PDB entry 5JQV | X-ray diffraction, 2.34 A resolution | chains E and F of the 8 polymer chains in the assembly

# Chain E (and F)
Molecule: Bifunctional cytochrome P450/NADPH--P450 reductase
From: Bacillus megaterium (strain ATCC 14581 / DSM 32 / JCM 2506 / NBRC 15308 / NCIMB 9376 / NCTC 10342 / VKM B-512)
Notes: EC 1.14.14.1, 1.6.2.4; fragment: heme domain, residues 2-456; chain F of this document is another copy of the same molecule, construct and numbering; everything in this record applies to it too
UniProt: P14779 (CPXB_BACMB); residues 1-463 here correspond to UniProt positions 2-464 (UniProt number = residue number + 1)
Amino-acid sequence (471 residues; each row starts with the number of its first residue):
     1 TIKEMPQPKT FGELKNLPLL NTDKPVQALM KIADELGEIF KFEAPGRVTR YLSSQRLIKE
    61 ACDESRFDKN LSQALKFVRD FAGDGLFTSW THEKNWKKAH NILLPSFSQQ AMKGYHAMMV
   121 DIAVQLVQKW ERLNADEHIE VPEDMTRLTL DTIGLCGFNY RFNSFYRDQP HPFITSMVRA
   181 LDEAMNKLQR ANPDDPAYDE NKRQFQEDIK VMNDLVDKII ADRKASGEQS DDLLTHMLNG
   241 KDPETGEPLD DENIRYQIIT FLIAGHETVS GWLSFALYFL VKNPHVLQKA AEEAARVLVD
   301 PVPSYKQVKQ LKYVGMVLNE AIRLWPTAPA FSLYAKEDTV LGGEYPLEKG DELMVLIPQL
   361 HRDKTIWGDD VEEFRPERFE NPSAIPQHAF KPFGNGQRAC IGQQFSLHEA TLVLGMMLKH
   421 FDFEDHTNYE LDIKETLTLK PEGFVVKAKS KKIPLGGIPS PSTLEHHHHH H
Disordered / not traced: 1, 227-229, 456-471 (chain F: 227, 457-471)
Sequence notes: engineered mutation Val269 (Thr270 in P14779), Trp272 (Leu273 in P14779), Ile322 (Leu323 in P14779), Ser406 (Ala407 in P14779); expression tag (464-471)
Ion coordination: fe(III) deuteroporphyrin ix Fe near Cys400 (its only coordinating residue here)
Residues lining bound ligands: fe(III) deuteroporphyrin ix (FDE): Lys69, Leu75, Leu86, Phe87, Trp96, Phe107, Phe261, Ala264, Gly265, Thr268, Val269, Trp272, Ile322, Thr327, Ala328, Phe331, Ile357, Pro392, Phe393, Gly394, Arg398, Ala399, Cys400, Ile401, Gly402, Ser406
Swiss-Prot annotation at these positions:
  - binding site ((9Z)-hexadecenoate): Tyr51
  - binding site (heme): Cys400
  - site: Thr268 (Important for catalytic activity)

# Chain E / chain F interface
Residue-residue contacts (25):
  Glu4(E) with Gly12(F); Glu13(F)
  Met5(E) with Gly12(F)
  Pro6(E) with Thr10(F); Gly12(F)
  Gln7(E) with Lys9(F); Thr10(F), hydrogen bond (backbone-backbone)
  Pro8(E) with Lys9(F)
  Lys9(E) with Gln7(F); Pro8(F); Lys9(F); Glu35(F), salt bridge
  Thr10(E) with Pro6(F); Gln7(F), hydrogen bond (backbone-backbone)
  Phe11(E) with Glu35(F); Leu36(F), hydrophobic
  Gly12(E) with Glu4(F); Pro6(F)
  Glu13(E) with Lys3(F); Glu4(F), hydrogen bond (side chain-backbone)
  Lys15(E) with Glu4(F)
  Glu35(E) with Lys9(F), salt bridge; Phe11(F)
  Leu36(E) with Lys9(F); Phe11(F), hydrophobic
Also at the interface, not in a pair above, chain F (13 interface residues in all): Met5

# In short
Chain E and chain F each contribute 13 residues to their interface, with 3 hydrogen bonds and 2 salt bridges.
Polar contacts include Lys9(E)-Glu35(F), Glu13(E)-Glu4(F) and Gln7(E)-Thr10(F). Chain E binds fe(III)
deuteroporphyrin ix. UniProt lists (9Z)-hexadecenoate-binding residue Tyr51(E) and heme-binding residue
Cys400(E) on chain E.
Chain E and chain F are both Bifunctional cytochrome P450/NADPH--P450 reductase (Bacillus megaterium (strain
ATCC 14581 / DSM 32 / JCM 2506 / NBRC 15308 / NCIMB 9376 / NCTC 10342 / VKM B-512)); the structure, Crystal
structure of Cytochrome P450 BM3 heme domain T269V/L272W/L322I/A406S (WIVS) variant with iron(III)
deuteroporphyrin IX bound, was determined by X-ray diffraction together with 5JQU from the same study.
